PDB entry 3E2Y | X-ray diffraction, 2.26 A resolution | chains A and B

[Chain A (and B)]
Molecule: Kynurenine-oxoglutarate transaminase 3
Organism: Mus musculus
Notes: EC 2.6.1.7, 4.4.1.13; chain B of this document is another copy of the same molecule, construct and numbering; everything in this record applies to it too
Reference sequence: Q71RI9 (KAT3_MOUSE); numbering as in UniProt (aligned over 42-451)
Sequence (410 residues; each row starts with the number of its first residue):
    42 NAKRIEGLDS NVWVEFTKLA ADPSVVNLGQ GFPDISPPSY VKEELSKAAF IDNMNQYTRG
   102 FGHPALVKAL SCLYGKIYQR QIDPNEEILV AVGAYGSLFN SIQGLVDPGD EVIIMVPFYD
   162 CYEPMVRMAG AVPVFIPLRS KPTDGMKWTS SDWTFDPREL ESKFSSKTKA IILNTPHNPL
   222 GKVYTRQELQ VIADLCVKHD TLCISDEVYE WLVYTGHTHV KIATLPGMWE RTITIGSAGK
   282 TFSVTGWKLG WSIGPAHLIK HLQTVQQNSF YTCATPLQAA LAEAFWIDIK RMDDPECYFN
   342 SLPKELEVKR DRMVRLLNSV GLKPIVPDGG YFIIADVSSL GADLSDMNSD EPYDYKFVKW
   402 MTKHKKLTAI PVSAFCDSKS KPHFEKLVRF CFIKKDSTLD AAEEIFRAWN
Swiss-Prot annotation at these positions:
  - binding site (substrate): Gly72, Asn219, Arg430
  - modified residue: Lys117 (N6-acetyllysine), Lys281 (N6-(pyridoxal phosphate)lysine)
Residues lining bound ligands:
  - glutamine (GLN): Trp54, Gln71, Gly72, Tyr160, Asn219, Tyr250, Phe373, Arg430
  - 4'-deoxy-4'-aminopyridoxal-5'-phosphate (PMP): Val133, Gly134, Ala135, Tyr136, Leu139, Tyr160, Tyr163, Asn215, Asn219, Asp247, Val249, Tyr250, Ser278, Lys281, Lys289, Leu290

[Chain A / chain B interface]
Contacting residue pairs (158; chain A residue first):
  Asn42(A) with Gly145(B); His302(B), hydrogen bond (backbone-side chain)
  Ala43(A) with Gln144(B); Gly145(B), hydrogen bond (backbone-backbone); Leu146(B); Val147(B); Asp148(B)
  Lys44(A) with Asp148(B), hydrogen bond (backbone-side chain)
  Arg45(A) with Ile143(B); Gln144(B), hydrogen bond (side chain-backbone); Val147(B), hydrogen bond (side chain-backbone); Pro149(B); Ala170(B), hydrogen bond (side chain-backbone)
  Ile46(A) with Gly145(B); His302(B); Thr305(B)
  Leu49(A) with Thr305(B); Gln308(B), hydrogen bond (backbone-side chain); Asn309(B), hydrogen bond (backbone-side chain)
  Asp50(A) with Thr305(B); Gln308(B), hydrogen bond (backbone-side chain)
  Asn52(A) with Gln308(B); Tyr312(B), hydrogen bond
  Trp54(A) with Tyr312(B)
  Val55(A) with Gln308(B); Tyr312(B)
  Gly72(A) with Tyr98(B)
  Phe73(A) with Asn94(B); Gln97(B); Tyr98(B)
  Pro74(A) with Gln97(B)
  Ser77(A) with Asp93(B), hydrogen bond
  Pro78(A) with Asp93(B)
  Lys83(A) with Ala90(B); Phe91(B); Asp93(B), salt bridge
  Glu84(A) with Phe91(B)
  Leu86(A) with Ala90(B), hydrophobic; Pro317(B), hydrophobic
  Ser87(A) with Ser87(B), hydrogen bond; Ala90(B); Phe91(B)
  Ala90(A) with Lys83(B); Leu86(B), hydrophobic; Ser87(B)
  Phe91(A) with Glu84(B); Ser87(B)
  Asp93(A) with Ser77(B), hydrogen bond; Pro78(B); Lys83(B), salt bridge
  Asn94(A) with Phe73(B)
  Asn96(A) with Lys83(B); Leu86(B); Val285(B); Thr286(B); Gly287(B), hydrogen bond (backbone-backbone); Trp288(B)
  Gln97(A) with Phe73(B); Pro74(B); Ser284(B); Val285(B); Thr286(B); Gly287(B)
  Tyr98(A) with Gly72(B); Phe73(B); Lys281(B); Thr286(B); Gly287(B); Lys289(B)
  Val133(A) with Val133(B), hydrophobic; Phe311(B), hydrophobic; Thr313(B)
  Tyr136(A) with Gln308(B); Ser310(B); Phe311(B); Tyr312(B)
  Gly137(A) with Ser310(B); Phe311(B)
  Phe140(A) with Phe140(B), hydrophobic; Asn309(B); Ser310(B); Phe311(B), hydrophobic
  Ile143(A) with Arg45(B)
  Gln144(A) with Ala43(B); Arg45(B), hydrogen bond (backbone-side chain); Met169(B)
  Gly145(A) with Asn42(B); Ala43(B), hydrogen bond (backbone-backbone); Ile46(B)
  Leu146(A) with Ala43(B)
  Val147(A) with Ala43(B); Arg45(B), hydrogen bond (backbone-side chain)
  Asp148(A) with Ala43(B); Lys44(B), hydrogen bond (side chain-backbone)
  Pro149(A) with Arg45(B)
  Pro165(A) with Asn309(B)
  Met166(A) with Asn309(B); Ser310(B)
  Met169(A) with Gln144(B)
  Ala170(A) with Arg45(B), hydrogen bond (backbone-side chain)
  Lys281(A) with Tyr98(B), hydrogen bond
  Ser284(A) with Gln97(B)
  Val285(A) with Asn96(B); Gln97(B)
  Thr286(A) with Asn96(B), hydrogen bond (backbone-backbone); Gln97(B), hydrogen bond; Tyr98(B), hydrogen bond (side chain-backbone)
  Gly287(A) with Asn96(B), hydrogen bond (backbone-backbone); Gln97(B); Tyr98(B); Ala315(B); Thr316(B), hydrogen bond (backbone-backbone); Pro317(B)
  Trp288(A) with Asn96(B); Ala315(B); Pro317(B)
  Lys289(A) with Tyr98(B); Phe311(B), hydrogen bond (side chain-backbone); Thr313(B)
  His302(A) with Asn42(B), hydrogen bond (side chain-backbone); Ile46(B)
  Thr305(A) with Ile46(B); Leu49(B); Asp50(B)
  Val306(A) with Ile46(B), hydrophobic
  Gln308(A) with Leu49(B), hydrogen bond (side chain-backbone); Asp50(B), hydrogen bond (side chain-backbone); Ser51(B); Asn52(B); Val55(B); Tyr136(B)
  Asn309(A) with Leu49(B), hydrogen bond (side chain-backbone); Phe140(B); Pro165(B); Met166(B)
  Ser310(A) with Tyr136(B); Gly137(B); Phe140(B); Met166(B); Phe311(B)
  Phe311(A) with Val133(B), hydrophobic; Tyr136(B); Lys289(B), hydrogen bond (backbone-side chain); Phe311(B), hydrophobic
  Tyr312(A) with Asn52(B), hydrogen bond; Val55(B); Tyr136(B)
  Thr313(A) with Val133(B); Lys289(B)
  Ala315(A) with Gly287(B); Trp288(B); Leu318(B), hydrophobic
  Thr316(A) with Gly287(B), hydrogen bond (backbone-backbone)
  Pro317(A) with Leu86(B), hydrophobic; Gly287(B); Trp288(B)
  Leu318(A) with Ala315(B), hydrophobic; Leu318(B), hydrophobic
Other interface residues (no listed pair), chain A (64 interface residues in all): Ser51, Phe102, Cys314
Other interface residues (no listed pair), chain B (64 interface residues in all): Trp54, Phe102, Val306, Cys314

[In short]
Chain A and chain B each contribute 64 residues to their interface, with 33 hydrogen bonds and 2 salt bridges.
Polar contacts include Lys83(A)-Asp93(B), Asn42(A)-His302(B) and Lys44(A)-Asp148(B). Ligands of chain A:
glutamine and 4'-deoxy-4'-aminopyridoxal-5'-phosphate. UniProt lists 3 substrate-binding residues on chain A.
Both chains are Kynurenine-oxoglutarate transaminase 3 (Mus musculus). Entry 3E2Y (Crystal structure of mouse
kynurenine aminotransferase III in complex with glutamine) was determined by X-ray diffraction, deposited
together with 3E2F and 3E2Z.
